6CT9 - chains A and B of the 3 polymer chains in the assembly; structure by X-ray diffraction, 2.26 A resolution.

# Chain A
Protein: Cyclic GMP-AMP synthase
Source organism: Homo sapiens
Notes: EC 2.7.7.86
UniProt: Q8N884 (CGAS_HUMAN); residues 157-522 here = UniProt positions 157-522
Amino-acid sequence (367 residues; numbered 156 to 522; the number before each row is that of its first residue):
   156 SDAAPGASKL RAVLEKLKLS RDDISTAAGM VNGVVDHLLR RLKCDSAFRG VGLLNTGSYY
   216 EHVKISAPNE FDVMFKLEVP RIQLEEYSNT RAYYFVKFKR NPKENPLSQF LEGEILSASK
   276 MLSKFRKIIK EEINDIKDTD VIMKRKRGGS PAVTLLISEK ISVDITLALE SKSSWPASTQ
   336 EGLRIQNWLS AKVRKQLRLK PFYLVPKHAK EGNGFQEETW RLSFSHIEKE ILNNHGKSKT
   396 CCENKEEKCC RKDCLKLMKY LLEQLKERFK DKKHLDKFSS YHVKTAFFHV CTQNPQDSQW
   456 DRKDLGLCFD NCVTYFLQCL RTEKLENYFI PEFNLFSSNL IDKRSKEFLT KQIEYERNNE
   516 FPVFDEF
Unresolved in the structure: 156-160, 255-258, 292-294, 300-302, 366-368, 522
Sequence notes: expression tag (156); engineered mutation Asn187 (Lys in Q8N884), Arg195 (Leu in Q8N884)
Curated features (UniProtKB/Swiss-Prot):
  - region: Lys384 to Lys407 (DNA-binding)
  - motif: Leu169 to Leu174 (Nuclear export signal), Asp295 to Ser305 (Nuclear localization signal), Lys299 to Arg302 (KRKR-loop), Lys427 to His429 (KKH-loop)
  - binding site (GTP): Thr211, Asp319, Arg376 to Glu383
  - binding site (ATP): Ser213, Glu225 to Asp227, Ser380 to Glu383, Lys414, Ser435 to Lys439
  - binding site (Mg(2+)): Glu225, Asp227, Asp319
  - binding site (2',3'-cGAMP): Asp227, Asp319, Lys362, Arg376
  - binding site (Zn(2+)): His390, Cys396, Cys397, Cys404
  - site: Asp157, Ala158 (Cleavage), Arg255 (Arginine-anchor), Asp319, Ile320 (Cleavage)
  - modified residue: Asp191 (PolyADP-ribosyl aspartic acid), Asn210 (Microbial infection: Deamidated asparagine), Ser213 (Phosphoserine), Tyr215 (Phosphotyrosine), Glu286 (5-glutamyl polyglutamate), Ser305 (Phosphoserine), Glu314 (5-glutamyl glutamate), Lys384 (N6-acetyllysine), Asn389 (Microbial infection: Deamidated asparagine), Lys392 (N6-acetyllysine), Lys394 (N6-acetyllysine), Lys414 (N6-acetyllysine), Ser434 (Phosphoserine), Ser435 (Phosphoserine), Gln451 (Microbial infection: Deamidated glutamine), Gln454 (Microbial infection: Deamidated glutamine), Lys506 (N6-methyllysine)
  - lipidation (S-palmitoyl cysteine): Cys404, Cys405, Cys474
  - cross-link (Glycyl lysine isopeptide (Lys-Gly)): Lys173 (interchain with G-Cter in ubiquitin), Lys231 (interchain with G-Cter in SUMO), Lys285 (interchain with G-Cter in ubiquitin), Lys347 (interchain with G-Cter in SUMO), Lys384 (interchain with G-Cter in SUMO), Lys394 (interchain with G-Cter in SUMO), Lys411 (interchain with G-Cter in ubiquitin), Lys414 (interchain with G-Cter in ubiquitin), Lys427 (interchain with G-Cter in ubiquitin), Lys428 (interchain with G-Cter in ubiquitin), Lys479 (interchain with G-Cter in SUMO)
  - natural variant: Gly303 (G303E: Found in patients with tumors), Lys432 (K432T: Found in patients with uterine endometrioid carcinoma)
  - mutagenesis: Asp157 (D157A: No effect on type I IFN and RSAD2 induction. Highly decreases cleavage by CASP1 and enhances type I IFN and enhances RSAD2 induction upon DNA virus infection ...), Leu169 to Leu174 (Abolished export from the nucleus to the cytosol in response to DNA stimulation), Lys171 to Leu174 (Abolishes DNA-binding but does not affect translocation to the nucleus following treatment with etoposide; when associated with A-407), Lys171 (K171A: No effect on stimulation of interferon production), Leu172 (L172A: Impaired type-I interferon production in response to DNA stimulation), Lys173 (K173A: Strongly reduces enzyme activity and stimulation of interferon production; when associated with A-176. No effect on stimulation of interferon production ...), Leu174 (L174N: Strongly reduces enzyme activity and stimulation of interferon production), Arg176 (R176A: Strongly reduces enzyme activity and stimulation of interferon production; when associated with A-173), Asp191 (D191A: Abolished poly-ADP-ribosylation by PARP1, stimulating interferon production), Asn210 to Tyr214 (Abolishes DNA-binding but does not affect translocation to the nucleus following treatment with etoposide; when associated with A-384), Asn210 (N210D: More than 75% inhibition of interferon beta production), Thr211 (T211Q: Abolishes enzyme activity; when associated with I-376 and I-436), 57 further mutagenesis entries in UniProt
Ion coordination: Zn2+: His390, Cys396, Cys397, Cys404
What the authors report for this chain:
  - mutagenesis - K187N, L195R: unchanged catalytic activity
  - mutagenesis - K187N/L195R: increased catalytic activity on 17 bp DNA
  - binding site for the 17-nt DNA strand (chain B): Ser328, Lys350
  - binding site for the 17-nt DNA strand: Lys350
  - specificity-determining residues: Ser434, Asn482
  - mutagenesis - K187N/L195R: increased binding to the 17-nt DNA strand (chain B)
  - mutagenesis - S434C/N482H: decreased catalytic activity on RU.521

# Chain B
Molecule: 17-nt DNA strand
Sequence (17 nucleotides; each row starts with the number of its first residue):
     1 TTTCGTCTTC GGCAATT
Unresolved in the structure: 1-3, 17

# Interface between chain A and chain B
Contacting residue pairs - 11 pairs, chain A then chain B:
  Ser180(A) - DT8(B)  hydrogen bond to the phosphate
  Ser180(A) - DT9(B)  hydrogen bond to the phosphate
  Ala183(A) - DT9(B)  phosphate contact
  Ala183(A) - DC10(B)  phosphate contact
  Asn187(A) - DC10(B)  hydrogen bond to the phosphate
  Asn210(A) - DG11(B)  hydrogen bond to the phosphate
  Tyr214(A) - DT9(B)  hydrogen bond to the phosphate
  Tyr214(A) - DC10(B)  hydrogen bond to the phosphate
  Tyr215(A) - DC10(B)  sugar contact
  Tyr215(A) - DG11(B)  phosphate contact
  Lys384(A) - DG11(B)  salt bridge to the phosphate
Other interface residues (no listed pair), chain A (10 interface residues in all): Arg176, Ile179, Lys400
Other interface residues (no listed pair), chain B (6 interface residues in all): DC4, DC7

# Summary
10 residues of chain A and 6 residues of chain B are in contact; the contacts include 6 hydrogen bonds and 1
salt bridge. Polar pairs include Ser180(A)-DT8(B), Ser180(A)-DT9(B) and Asn187(A)-DC10(B). The paper reports a
binding site for the 17-nt DNA strand (chain B) at Ser328(A) and Lys350(A); K187N/L195R of chain A increase
catalytic activity on 17 bp DNA; 4 substitutions were tested in all.
Chain A is Cyclic GMP-AMP synthase (Homo sapiens) and chain B is a 17-nt DNA strand; the structure, Structure
of the human cGAS-DNA complex, was determined by X-ray diffraction together with 6CTA from the same study.
